Entry 7PE2 (electron microscopy, 3.20 A resolution); this record covers chains C and N of the 180 polymer chains in the assembly.

# Chain C (and N)
Name: Coat protein
Organism: Brome mosaic virus
Notes: chain N of this document is another copy of the same molecule, construct and numbering; everything in this record applies to it too
UniProt: Q9QCJ1 (Q9QCJ1_BMV); numbering as in UniProt (aligned over 1-188)
Sequence (192 residues; each row starts with the number of its first residue; numbers below 1 keep their minus sign (Ser-2 is residue -2)):
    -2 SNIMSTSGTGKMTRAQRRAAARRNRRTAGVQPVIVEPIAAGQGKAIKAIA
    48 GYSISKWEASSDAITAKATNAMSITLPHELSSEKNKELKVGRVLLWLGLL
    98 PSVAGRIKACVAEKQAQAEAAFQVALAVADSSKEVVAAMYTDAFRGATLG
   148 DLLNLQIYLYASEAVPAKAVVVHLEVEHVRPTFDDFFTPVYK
Disordered / not traced: -2 to 25 (chain N: -2 to 24, 188-189)
Construct notes: expression tag (-2 to 0, 189)

# How chain C and chain N interact
Contacting residue pairs (38; chain C residue first):
  Gln28(C) with Gly26(N)
  Pro29(C) with Val27(N); Gln28(N), hydrogen bond (backbone-backbone)
  Val30(C) with Val27(N); Gln28(N)
  Ile31(C) with Val27(N), hydrophobic; Gln28(N), hydrogen bond (backbone-backbone); Pro29(N); Val30(N), hydrogen bond (backbone-backbone)
  Val32(C) with Val30(N)
  Glu33(C) with Pro29(N); Val30(N), hydrogen bond (backbone-backbone)
  Ile35(C) with Ile31(N), hydrophobic
  Lys41(C) with Glu33(N), hydrogen bond (backbone-side chain)
  Lys64(C) with Ser99(N)
  Lys105(C) with Pro98(N)
  Glu116(C) with Leu97(N); Pro98(N)
  Phe119(C) with Pro98(N), hydrophobic
  Gln120(C) with Gly95(N); Leu96(N); Leu97(N); Lys165(N); Ala166(N), hydrogen bond (side chain-backbone); Val167(N); Val168(N); His170(N), hydrogen bond (backbone-side chain)
  Val125(C) with Ala37(N)
  Val132(C) with Ala36(N), hydrophobic
  Ala134(C) with Ala36(N); Ala37(N)
  Ala135(C) with Ala37(N)
  Met136(C) with Ala37(N), hydrogen bond (backbone-backbone); Gly38(N); Gln39(N)
  Thr138(C) with Gly38(N)
  Tyr157(C) with Pro98(N), hydrophobic; Ser99(N)
Also at the interface, not in a pair above, chain C (24 interface residues in all): Gly40, Ala117, Val121, Ala124
Also at the interface, not in a pair above, chain N (26 interface residues in all): Ala25, Val32, Pro34, Ile35, Glu55

# Overview
The interface between chain C and chain N involves 24 residues on one side and 26 on the other, with 8
hydrogen bonds. Polar pairs include Lys41(C)-Glu33(N), Gln120(C)-Ala166(N) and Gln120(C)-His170(N).
Chain C and chain N are both Coat protein (Brome mosaic virus); the structure, Cryo-EM structure of
BMV-derived VLP expressed in E. coli (eVLP), was determined by electron microscopy, deposited together with
7PE1.
